PDB entry 2F7O | X-ray diffraction, 1.43 A resolution | chain A

[Chain A]
Name: alpha-mannosidase II
Organism: Drosophila melanogaster
Notes: EC 3.2.1.114; fragment: catalytic domain
UniProt: Q24451 (MAN2_DROME); residues 13-1045 here correspond to UniProt positions 76-1108 (UniProt number = residue number + 63)
Chain sequence (1045 residues; each row starts with the number of its first residue):
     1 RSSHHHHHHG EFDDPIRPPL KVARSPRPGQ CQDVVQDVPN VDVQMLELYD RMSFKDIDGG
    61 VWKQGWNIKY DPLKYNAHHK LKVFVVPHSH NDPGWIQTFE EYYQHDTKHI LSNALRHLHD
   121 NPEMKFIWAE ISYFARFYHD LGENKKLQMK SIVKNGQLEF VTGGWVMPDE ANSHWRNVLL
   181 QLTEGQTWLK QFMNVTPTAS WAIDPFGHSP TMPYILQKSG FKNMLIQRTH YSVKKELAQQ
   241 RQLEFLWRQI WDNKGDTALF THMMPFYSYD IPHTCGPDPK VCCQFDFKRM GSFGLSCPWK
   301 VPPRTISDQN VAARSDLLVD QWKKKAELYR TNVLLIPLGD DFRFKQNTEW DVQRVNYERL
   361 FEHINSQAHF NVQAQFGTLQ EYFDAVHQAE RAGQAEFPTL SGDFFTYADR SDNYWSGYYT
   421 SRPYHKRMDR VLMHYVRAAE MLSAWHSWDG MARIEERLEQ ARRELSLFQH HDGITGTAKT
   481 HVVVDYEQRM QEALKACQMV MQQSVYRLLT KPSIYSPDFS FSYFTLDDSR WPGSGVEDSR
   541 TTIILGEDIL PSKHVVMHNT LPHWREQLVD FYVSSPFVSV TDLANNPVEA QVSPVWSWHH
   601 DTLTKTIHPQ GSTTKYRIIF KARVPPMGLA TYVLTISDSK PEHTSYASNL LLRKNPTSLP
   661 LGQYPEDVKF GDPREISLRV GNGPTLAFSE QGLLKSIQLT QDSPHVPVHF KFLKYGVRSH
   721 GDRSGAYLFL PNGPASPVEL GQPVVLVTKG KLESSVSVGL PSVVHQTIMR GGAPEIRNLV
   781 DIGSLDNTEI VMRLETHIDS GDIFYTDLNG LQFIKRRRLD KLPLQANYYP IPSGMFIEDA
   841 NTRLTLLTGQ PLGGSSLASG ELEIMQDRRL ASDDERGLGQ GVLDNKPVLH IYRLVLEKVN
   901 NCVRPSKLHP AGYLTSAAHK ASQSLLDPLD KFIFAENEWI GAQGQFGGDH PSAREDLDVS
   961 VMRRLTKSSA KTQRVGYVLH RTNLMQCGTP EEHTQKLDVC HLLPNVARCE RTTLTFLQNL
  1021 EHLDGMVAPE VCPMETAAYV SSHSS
Unresolved in the structure: 1-30, 1045
Differences from the reference sequence: cloning artifact (1-3, 10-12); expression tag (4-9)
Swiss-Prot annotation at these positions:
  - active site: Asp204 (Nucleophile)
  - binding site (Zn(2+)): His90, Asp92, Asp204, His471
Disulfide bonds: Cys31-Cys1032, Cys275-Cys282, Cys283-Cys297, Cys902-Cys987, Cys1000-Cys1009
Glycans and other covalent adducts: N-acetylglucosamine (NAG) linked to Asn194
Bound ions: Zn2+: His90, Asp92, Asp204, His471 (together with MSN)
Small-molecule neighbours: MSN ((1R,2R,3R,4S,5R)-4-amino-5-(methylthio)cyclopentane-1,2,3-triol): His90, Asp92, Trp95, Asp204, Phe206, Arg228, Tyr269, Asp341, Trp415, His471, Asp472, Thr477, Tyr727, Arg876
Reported in the primary citation:
  - binding site for MSN: His90, Asp92, Trp95, Asp204, Phe206, Arg228, Tyr269, Asp341, His471, Asp472, Tyr727, Arg876
  - catalytic residues: Asp204, Asp341 (citing earlier work)

[In short]
Chain A binds compound MSN. N-acetylglucosamine is covalently linked to Asn194. The Zn2+ site is built by
His90, Asp92, Asp204 and His471. UniProt lists active-site residue Asp204 and 4 Zn2+-binding residues. The
paper reports catalytic residues Asp204 and Asp341; a binding site for MSN at His90, Asp92 and Trp95 among
others.
Chain A is alpha-mannosidase II (Drosophila melanogaster); the structure, Golgi alpha-mannosidase II complex
with mannostatin A, was determined by X-ray diffraction, deposited together with 2F7P.
